Entry 1KL3 (X-ray diffraction, 1.70 A resolution); this record covers chains A and C of the 8 polymer chains in the assembly.

# Chain A (and C)
Name: streptavidin
From: Streptomyces avidinii
Notes: chain C of this document is another copy of the same molecule, construct and numbering; everything in this record applies to it too
UniProt: P22629 (SAV_STRAV); residues 14-139 here correspond to UniProt positions 38-163 (UniProt number = residue number + 24)
Sequence (127 residues; each row starts with the number of its first residue):
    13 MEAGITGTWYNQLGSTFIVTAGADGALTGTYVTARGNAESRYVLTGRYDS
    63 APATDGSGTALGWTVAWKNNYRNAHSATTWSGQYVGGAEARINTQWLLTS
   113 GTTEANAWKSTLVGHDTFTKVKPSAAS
Disordered / not traced: 13-15, 137-139 (chain C: 13-14, 135-139)
Construct notes: initiating methionine (13); engineered mutation Val44 (Glu68 in P22629), Thr45 (Ser69 in P22629), Arg47 (Val71 in P22629)
Curated features (UniProtKB/Swiss-Prot):
  - motif: Arg59 to Asp61 (Cell attachment site)
  - binding site (biotin): Tyr43, Tyr54, Trp92, Trp108, Trp120
From the paper describing this entry:
  - conformationally variable residues (loop rearrangement): Thr45 to Ser52, Arg84
  - contacts within the chain: Val44-Gly48 (hydrophobic contact), Val44-Arg53 (hydrophobic contact)
  - mutagenesis - E44V/S45T/V47R (1.37 +/- 0.08 uM): increased binding to Strep-tag II (citing earlier work)

# How chain A and chain C interact
Pairs across the interface - 8 pairs, chain A then chain C:
  Gln107(A) with Gln107(C); Val125(C); Gly126(C); His127(C)
  Val125(A) with Gln107(C), hydrogen bond (backbone-side chain)
  Gly126(A) with Gln107(C)
  His127(A) with Gln107(C); His127(C)

# In short
The chain A/chain C interface involves 4 residues from each chain, with 1 hydrogen bond. Its one
hydrogen-bonded contact is Val125(A)-Gln107(C). From UniProt: 5 biotin-binding residues on chain A. The paper
reports that E44V/S45T/V47R of chain A increase binding to Strep-tag II; conformational variability at
Thr45(A) and Arg84(A).
Both chains are streptavidin (Streptomyces avidinii). Entry 1KL3 (an engineered streptavidin with improved
affinity for the strep-tag II peptide : SAm1-StrepII) was determined by X-ray diffraction together with 1KFF,
1KL4 and 1KL5 from the same study.
